PDB entry 8IZB | electron microscopy, 3.06 A resolution | chains B and C of the 5 polymer chains in the assembly

[Chain B]
Protein: Guanine nucleotide-binding protein G(I)/G(S)/G(T) subunit beta-1
From: Homo sapiens
UniProt: P62873 (GBB1_HUMAN); residue numbers follow UniProt; this construct covers 2-340
Chain sequence (376 residues; each row starts with the number of its first residue; numbers below 1 keep their minus sign (Met-9 is residue -9)):
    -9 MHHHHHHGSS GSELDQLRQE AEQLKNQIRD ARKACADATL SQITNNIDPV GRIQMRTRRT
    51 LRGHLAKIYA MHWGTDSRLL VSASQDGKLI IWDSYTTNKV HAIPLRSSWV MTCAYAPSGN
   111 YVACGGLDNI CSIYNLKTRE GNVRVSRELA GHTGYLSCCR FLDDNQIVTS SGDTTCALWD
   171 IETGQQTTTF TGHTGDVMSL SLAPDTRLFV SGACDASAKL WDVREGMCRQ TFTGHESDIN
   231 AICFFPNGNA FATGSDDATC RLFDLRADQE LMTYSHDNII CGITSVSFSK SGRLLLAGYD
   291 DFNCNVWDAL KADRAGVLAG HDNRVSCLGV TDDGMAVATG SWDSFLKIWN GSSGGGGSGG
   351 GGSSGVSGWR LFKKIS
Unresolved in the structure: -9 to 1, 344-366
Sequence notes: initiating methionine (-9); expression tag (-8 to 1, 341-366)
Swiss-Prot annotation at these positions:
  - modified residue: Ser2 (N-acetylserine), His266 (Phosphohistidine)

[Chain C]
Protein: Guanine nucleotide-binding protein G(I)/G(S)/G(O) subunit gamma-2
From: Homo sapiens
UniProt: P59768 (GBG2_HUMAN); residues 1-71 here = UniProt positions 1-71
Chain sequence (71 residues; each row starts with the number of its first residue):
     1 MASNNTASIA QARKLVEQLK MEANIDRIKV SKAAADLMAY CEAHAKEDPL LTPVPASENP
    61 FREKKFFCAI L
Unresolved in the structure: 1-5, 63-71
Swiss-Prot annotation at these positions:
  - modified residue: Ala2 (N-acetylalanine), Cys68 (Cysteine methyl ester)
  - lipidation: Cys68 (S-geranylgeranyl cysteine)

[Chain B / chain C interface]
Contacting residue pairs - 93 pairs, chain B then chain C:
  Glu3(B) - Ile9(C)
  Glu3(B) - Arg13(C)  salt bridge
  Leu4(B) - Ser8(C)
  Leu4(B) - Ile9(C)
  Leu4(B) - Ala12(C)  hydrophobic
  Leu7(B) - Ile9(C)  hydrophobic
  Leu7(B) - Ala12(C)  hydrophobic
  Leu7(B) - Arg13(C)
  Leu7(B) - Val16(C)
  Glu10(B) - Val16(C)
  Glu10(B) - Lys20(C)
  Ala11(B) - Leu19(C)
  Leu14(B) - Val16(C)
  Leu14(B) - Leu19(C)  hydrophobic
  Lys15(B) - Leu19(C)
  Ile18(B) - Leu19(C)
  Ile18(B) - Ala23(C)  hydrophobic
  Ile18(B) - Arg27(C)
  Ala21(B) - Arg27(C)
  Ala24(B) - Lys29(C)  hydrogen bond (backbone-side chain)
  Cys25(B) - Ile28(C)
  Cys25(B) - Lys29(C)
  Cys25(B) - Val30(C)  hydrogen bond (backbone-backbone)
  Ala26(B) - Val30(C)  hydrophobic
  Asp27(B) - Lys29(C)
  Asp27(B) - Val30(C)  hydrogen bond (side chain-backbone)
  Asp27(B) - Ser31(C)  hydrogen bond
  Ala28(B) - Val30(C)
  Leu30(B) - Ala34(C)  hydrophobic
  Ile33(B) - Ala34(C)  hydrophobic
  Ile37(B) - Met38(C)  hydrophobic
  Val40(B) - Leu51(C)  hydrophobic
  Met45(B) - Leu50(C)  hydrophobic
  Arg48(B) - Phe61(C)
  Arg49(B) - Pro60(C)
  Arg49(B) - Phe61(C)  hydrogen bond (side chain-backbone)
  Arg49(B) - Arg62(C)
  Ser84(B) - Phe61(C)
  Tyr85(B) - Pro60(C)
  Tyr85(B) - Phe61(C)  hydrophobic
  Thr181(B) - Lys14(C)  hydrogen bond
  Cys218(B) - Gln18(C)  hydrogen bond (backbone-side chain)
  Arg219(B) - Glu22(C)
  Gln220(B) - Ile25(C)
  Thr221(B) - Glu22(C)  hydrogen bond
  Phe235(B) - Leu37(C)  hydrophobic
  Phe235(B) - Tyr40(C)  hydrophobic
  Phe235(B) - Cys41(C)  hydrophobic
  Pro236(B) - Tyr40(C)
  Asn237(B) - Leu37(C)
  Asn237(B) - Tyr40(C)
  Ala240(B) - Leu37(C)  hydrophobic
  Leu252(B) - Leu37(C)  hydrophobic
  Asp254(B) - Ala33(C)
  Arg256(B) - Asp26(C)
  Arg256(B) - Arg27(C)
  Arg256(B) - Ile28(C)  hydrogen bond (backbone-backbone)
  Arg256(B) - Asp36(C)  salt bridge
  Ala257(B) - Ile28(C)
  Asp258(B) - Ile25(C)
  Asp258(B) - Arg27(C)  salt bridge
  Gln259(B) - Val30(C)
  Leu261(B) - Val30(C)  hydrophobic
  Leu261(B) - Leu37(C)  hydrophobic
  Ser279(B) - Asp48(C)  hydrogen bond
  Lys280(B) - Tyr40(C)
  Lys280(B) - Glu47(C)
  Lys280(B) - Asp48(C)
  Ser281(B) - Tyr40(C)
  Ser281(B) - Cys41(C)
  Ser281(B) - His44(C)
  Ser281(B) - Asp48(C)  hydrogen bond
  Gly282(B) - Cys41(C)
  Arg283(B) - Cys41(C)
  Leu300(B) - Met38(C)  hydrophobic
  Leu300(B) - Cys41(C)  hydrophobic
  Val320(B) - Leu50(C)  hydrophobic
  Asp323(B) - Pro49(C)
  Gly324(B) - Pro49(C)
  Gly324(B) - Leu50(C)
  Met325(B) - Pro49(C)  hydrophobic
  Met325(B) - Leu50(C)
  Met325(B) - Val54(C)  hydrophobic
  Met325(B) - Pro60(C)
  Ala326(B) - Phe61(C)  hydrophobic
  Ile338(B) - Phe61(C)  hydrophobic
  Asn340(B) - Asn59(C)  hydrogen bond
  Asn340(B) - Phe61(C)
  Gly341(B) - Pro53(C)
  Ser342(B) - Pro53(C)
  Ser343(B) - Pro53(C)  hydrogen bond (side chain-backbone)
  Ser343(B) - Val54(C)  hydrogen bond (side chain-backbone)
  Ser343(B) - Pro55(C)
Interface residues without a listed pair, chain B (64 interface residues in all): Gln17, Arg22, Thr34, Ile43, Trp63, Lys209, Leu284, Val327, Trp339
Interface residues without a listed pair, chain C (41 interface residues in all): Ala35, Ala45, Glu58

[In short]
Chain B and chain C form an interface of 64 and 41 residues respectively; the contacts include 14 hydrogen
bonds and 3 salt bridges. Polar pairs include Glu3(B)-Arg13(C), Arg256(B)-Asp36(C) and Asp258(B)-Arg27(C).
Here chain B is Guanine nucleotide-binding protein G(I)/G(S)/G(T) subunit beta-1 and chain C is Guanine
nucleotide-binding protein G(I)/G(S)/G(O) subunit gamma-2, both from Homo sapiens. Entry 8IZB
(Lysophosphatidylserine receptor GPR174-Gs complex) was determined by electron microscopy (same publication as
8WRB).
